PDB entry 8ZZ0 | electron microscopy, 3.43 A resolution | chains A and F of the 7 polymer chains in the assembly

Chain A:
Molecule: PomB
Source organism: Vibrio alginolyticus
UniProt: O06874 (O06874_VIBAL); residues 1-315 here = UniProt positions 1-315
Sequence (321 residues; numbered 1 to 321; the number before each row is that of its first residue):
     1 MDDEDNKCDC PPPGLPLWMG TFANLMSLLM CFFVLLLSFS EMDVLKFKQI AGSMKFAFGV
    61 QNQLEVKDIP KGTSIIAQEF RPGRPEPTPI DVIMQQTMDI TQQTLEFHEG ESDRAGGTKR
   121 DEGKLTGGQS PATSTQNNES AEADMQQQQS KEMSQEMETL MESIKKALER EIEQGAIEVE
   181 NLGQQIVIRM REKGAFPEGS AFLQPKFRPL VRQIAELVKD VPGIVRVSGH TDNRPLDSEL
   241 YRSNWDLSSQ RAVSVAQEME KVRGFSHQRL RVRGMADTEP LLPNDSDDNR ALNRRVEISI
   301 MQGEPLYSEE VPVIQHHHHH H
Not modelled in the structure: 1-13, 60-321
Construct notes: engineered mutation N24 (Asp in O06874); expression tag (316-321)
What the authors report for this chain:
  - specificity-determining residues: L35 (by similarity / conservation)

Chain F:
Molecule: Chemotaxis protein PomA
Source organism: Vibrio alginolyticus
UniProt: O06873 (POMA_VIBAL); residues 1-253 here = UniProt positions 1-253
Sequence (253 residues; row label = number of the first residue in the row):
     1 MDLATLLGLI GGFAFVIMAM VLGGSIGMFV DVTSILIVVG GSIFVVLMKF TMGQFFGATK
    61 IAGKAFMFKA DEPEDLIAKI VEMADAARKG GFLALEEMEI NNTFMQKGID LLVDGHDADV
   121 VRAALKKDIA LTDERHTQGT GVFRAFGDVA PAMGMIGTLV GLVAMLSNMD DPKAIGPAMA
   181 VALLTTLYGA ILSNMVFFPI ADKLSLRRDQ ETLNRRLIMD GVLAIQDGQN PRVIDSYLKN
   241 YLNEGKRALE IDE
Not modelled in the structure: 1-2, 24-30, 88-99, 252-253
What the authors report for this chain:
  - specificity-determining residues: M165, M179 (by similarity / conservation)

Interface between chain A and chain F:
Contacting residue pairs (11):
  M42(A) with P172(F), hydrophobic
  F47(A) with M169(F), hydrophobic; P172(F), hydrophobic; I175(F), hydrophobic
  K48(A) with D170(F), hydrogen bond (side chain-backbone); P172(F)
  A51(A) with M169(F)
  K55(A) with S167(F); M169(F)
  F58(A) with V163(F), hydrophobic; L166(F), hydrophobic
Other interface residues (no listed pair), chain A (8 interface residues in all): E41, M54
Other interface residues (no listed pair), chain F (9 interface residues in all): D171, K173

Overview:
The interface between chain A and chain F involves 8 residues on one side and 9 on the other; the contacts
include 1 hydrogen bond. Its one hydrogen-bonded contact is K48(A)-D170(F). The paper reports specificity
determinants L35(A) and M165(F) among others.
Chain A is PomB and chain F is Chemotaxis protein PomA, both from Vibrio alginolyticus; the structure,
Bacterial flagellar sodium-driven stator PomA5PomB2(D24N) with 100 mM KCl, was determined by electron
microscopy together with 8ZYV, 8ZYW, 8ZYZ and 9IJM from the same study.
